Entry 8EHG (electron microscopy, 2.24 A resolution); this record covers chains A and D of the 4 polymer chains in the assembly.

Chain A (and D):
Protein: Fructose-bisphosphate aldolase A
Organism: Oryctolagus cuniculus
Notes: EC 4.1.2.13; chain D of this document is another copy of the same molecule, construct and numbering; everything in this record applies to it too
UniProt: P00883 (ALDOA_RABIT); residues 0-363 here correspond to UniProt positions 1-364 (UniProt number = residue number + 1)
Chain sequence (364 residues; numbered 0 to 363; the number before each row is that of its first residue; numbering starts at 0):
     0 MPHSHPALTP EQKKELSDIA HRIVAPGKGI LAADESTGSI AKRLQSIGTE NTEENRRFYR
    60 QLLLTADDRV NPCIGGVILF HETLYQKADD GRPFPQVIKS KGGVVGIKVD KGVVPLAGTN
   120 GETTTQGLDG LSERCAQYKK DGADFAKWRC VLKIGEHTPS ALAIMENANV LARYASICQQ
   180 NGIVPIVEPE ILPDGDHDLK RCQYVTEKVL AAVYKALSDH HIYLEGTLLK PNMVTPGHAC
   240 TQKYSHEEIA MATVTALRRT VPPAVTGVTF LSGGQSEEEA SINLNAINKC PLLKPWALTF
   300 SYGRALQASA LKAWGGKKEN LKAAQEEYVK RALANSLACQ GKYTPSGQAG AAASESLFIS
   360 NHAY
Unresolved in the structure: 0-1, 345-363
Swiss-Prot annotation at these positions:
  - active site: Glu187 (Proton acceptor), Lys229 (Schiff-base intermediate with dihydroxyacetone-P)
  - binding site (beta-D-fructose 1,6-bisphosphate): Arg42, Ser271 to Gly273, Ser300, Arg303
  - site: Cys72 (Essential for substrate cleavage), Lys107 (Essential for substrate cleavage), Lys146 (Alkylation inactivates the enzyme), His361 (Alkylation inactivates the enzyme), Tyr363 (Necessary for preference for fructose 1,6-bisphosphate over fructose 1-phosphate)
  - modified residue: Thr8 (Phosphothreonine), Ser35 (Phosphoserine), Ser38 (Phosphoserine), Lys41 (N6-acetyllysine), Ser45 (Phosphoserine), Lys98 (N6-(2-hydroxyisobutyryl)lysine), Lys107 (N6-acetyllysine), Lys110 (N6-acetyllysine), Ser131 (Phosphoserine), Lys146 (N6-(2-hydroxyisobutyryl)lysine), Ser271 (Phosphoserine), Lys311 (N6-malonyllysine), Lys329 (N6-acetyllysine), Asn360 (Deamidated asparagine)
  - cross-link: Lys41 (Glycyl lysine isopeptide (Lys-Gly) (interchain with G-Cter in SUMO1))

How chain A and chain D interact:
Residue-residue contacts (43; chain A residue first):
  His2(A) with Tyr203(D), hydrogen bond (backbone-side chain)
  Ser3(A) with Arg200(D); Tyr203(D)
  Lys12(A) with Arg258(D)
  Arg200(A) with Ser3(D)
  Tyr203(A) with His2(D), hydrogen bond (side chain-backbone); Ser3(D); His220(D)
  Lys207(A) with Ser217(D), hydrogen bond (side chain-backbone); His220(D), hydrogen bond
  Ala210(A) with Lys214(D); Ser217(D)
  Ala211(A) with Lys214(D)
  Lys214(A) with Ala210(D); Ala211(D); Lys214(D)
  Ser217(A) with Lys207(D), hydrogen bond (backbone-side chain); Ala210(D)
  His220(A) with Tyr203(D); Lys207(D), hydrogen bond
  Tyr222(A) with Arg258(D)
  Leu223(A) with Arg258(D)
  Glu224(A) with Arg258(D), salt bridge
  Arg257(A) with Pro261(D); Pro262(D), hydrogen bond (side chain-backbone); Ala263(D), hydrogen bond (backbone-backbone)
  Arg258(A) with Lys12(D); Tyr222(D); Leu223(D); Glu224(D), salt bridge; Pro261(D); Ala263(D)
  Val260(A) with Pro262(D)
  Pro261(A) with Arg257(D); Arg258(D)
  Pro262(A) with Arg257(D), hydrogen bond (backbone-side chain); Val260(D); Pro294(D), hydrophobic; Trp295(D), hydrophobic
  Ala263(A) with Arg257(D), hydrogen bond (backbone-backbone); Arg258(D)
  Pro294(A) with Pro262(D), hydrophobic
  Trp295(A) with Pro262(D), hydrophobic
Interface residues without a listed pair, chain A (25 interface residues in all): Lys199, Thr254, Thr259
Interface residues without a listed pair, chain D (25 interface residues in all): Lys199, Thr254, Thr259

Overview:
The chain A/chain D interface involves 25 residues from each chain, with 10 hydrogen bonds and 2 salt bridges.
Polar contacts include Glu224(A)-Arg258(D), His2(A)-Tyr203(D) and Lys207(A)-Ser217(D). From UniProt:
active-site residues Glu187(A) and Lys229(A) and 6 beta-D-fructose 1,6-bisphosphate-binding residues on chain
A.
Both chains are Fructose-bisphosphate aldolase A (Oryctolagus cuniculus). Entry 8EHG (Rabbit muscle aldolase)
was determined by electron microscopy, deposited together with 8EMQ and 8EN7.
